Entry 7LIP (X-ray diffraction, 1.48 A resolution); this record covers chain A.

[Chain A]
Name: Speckle-type POZ protein
Organism: Homo sapiens
Notes: fragment: MATH domain
Reference sequence: O43791 (SPOP_HUMAN); residue numbers follow UniProt; this construct covers 29-166
Sequence (143 residues; each row starts with the number of its first residue):
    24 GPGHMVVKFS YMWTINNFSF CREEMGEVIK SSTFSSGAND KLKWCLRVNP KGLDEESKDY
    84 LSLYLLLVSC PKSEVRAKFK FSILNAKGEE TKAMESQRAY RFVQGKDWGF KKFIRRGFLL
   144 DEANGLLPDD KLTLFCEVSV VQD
Disordered / not traced: 24-29, 60-63, 165-166
Sequence notes: expression tag (24-28); engineered mutation Gly140 (Asp in O43791)
Curated features (UniProtKB/Swiss-Prot):
  - region: Tyr123 to Phe133 (Important for binding substrate proteins)
  - natural variant: Tyr83 (Y83C: In NSDVS2), Arg121 (R121Q: In NSDVS1), Gly132 (G132V: In NSDVS2), Arg138 (R138C: In NSDVS2), Asp144 (D144N: In NSDVS1)
  - mutagenesis: Tyr87 (Y87A: Strongly reduced affinity for substrate proteins), Tyr123 (Y123A: Strongly reduced affinity for substrate proteins), Asp130 (D130A: Strongly reduced affinity for substrate proteins), Trp131 (W131A: Strongly reduced affinity for substrate proteins), Phe133 (F133A: Strongly reduced affinity for substrate proteins)

[In short]
UniProt lists 5 mutagenesis sites.
Chain A is Speckle-type POZ protein (Homo sapiens); the structure, X-ray structure of SPOP MATH domain
(D140G), was determined by X-ray diffraction (same publication as 7LIN, 7LIO and 7LIQ).
